Entry 6CVO (X-ray diffraction, 2.40 A resolution); this record covers chains A and G of the 6 polymer chains in the assembly.

== Chain A ==
Name: Aprataxin
Source organism: Homo sapiens
Notes: EC 3.1.11.7, 3.1.12.2; fragment: Aprataxin catalytic Domain
UniProtKB: Q7Z2E3 (APTX_HUMAN); residues 165-342 here correspond to UniProt positions 179-356 (UniProt number = residue number + 14)
Sequence (182 residues; row label = number of the first residue in the row):
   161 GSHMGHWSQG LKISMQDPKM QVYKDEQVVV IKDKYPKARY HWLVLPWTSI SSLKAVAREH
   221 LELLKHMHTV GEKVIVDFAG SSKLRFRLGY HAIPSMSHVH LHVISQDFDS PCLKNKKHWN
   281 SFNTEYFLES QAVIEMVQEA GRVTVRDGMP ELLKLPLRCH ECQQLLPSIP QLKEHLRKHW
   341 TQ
Not modelled in the structure: 161-164, 340-342
Construct notes: expression tag (161-164)
UniProt features mapped onto this chain:
  - zinc finger: Leu-317 to His-339 (C2H2-type)
  - region (Interaction with DNA substrate): Asp-193 to Lys-197, Ser-255, Met-256
  - motif: His-258 to His-262 (Histidine triad motif)
  - active site: His-260 (Tele-AMP-histidine intermediate)
  - site (Interaction with DNA substrate): Ser-174, His-251, His-262, Lys-277
Ion coordination: Zn2+: Cys-319, Cys-322, His-335, His-339
Residues lining bound ligands: adenosine monophosphate (AMP): Gly-170, Leu-171, Ser-174, Ile-191, Lys-192, Asp-193, Lys-194, Tyr-195, Lys-197, His-201, Leu-203, His-251, Pro-254, Ser-255, Met-256, His-260, His-262
Reported in the primary citation:
  - binding site for the 22-nt DNA/RNA hybrid strand: Trp-167
  - binding site for the 6-nt DNA strand: His-166
  - catalytic residues: Lys-197, His-201, His-260, His-262 (citing earlier work)
  - contacts within the chain: Ser-242/Leu-244 (hydrogen bond), His-228/Leu-248, Ile-235/Leu-248, Gly-231/Leu-248, Trp-167/Met-256, Leu-261/Val-263 (hydrophobic contact), Val-204/Val-263 (hydrophobic contact), Phe-246/Val-263 (hydrophobic contact)
  - disease-associated variants - K197Q: decreased binding to DNA
  - disease-associated variants - D185E, K197Q, A198V, R199H (DeltaT_m_ = -6.7 degC), H201Q, H201R, P206L, L223P, G231E, S242N (DeltaT_m_ = 3.5 degC), R247*, V263G, D267G, W279*, W279R, R306*: decreased stability
  - disease-associated variants - R247*, W279*: decreased expression
  - disease-associated variants - L248M: increased stability in response to adenosine monophosphate
  - disease-associated variants - L248M: unchanged stability
  - disease-associated variants - K197Q, R199H (14- to 18-fold), H201Q, L223P, S242N, V263G (7-fold), D267G, W279R, R306*: decreased catalytic activity
  - binding site for adenosine monophosphate: Lys-197 (citing earlier work)

== Chain G ==
Molecule: 22-nt DNA/RNA hybrid strand
Sequence (22 nucleotides; numbered 1 to 22; the number before each row is that of its first residue):
     1 GTTCTATATA TAGAACGCTG TT

== How chain A and chain G interact ==
Contacting residue pairs - 8 pairs, chain A then chain G:
  His-166(A) / DG17(G)  hydrogen bond to the base
  Trp-167(A) / DC16(G)  base contact
  Lys-276(A) / DT11(G)  salt bridge to the phosphate
  Ser-328(A) / DT9(G)  phosphate contact
  Ser-328(A) / DA10(G)  phosphate contact
  Ile-329(A) / DA10(G)  hydrogen bond to the phosphate
  Pro-330(A) / DT9(G)  phosphate contact
  Pro-330(A) / DA10(G)  phosphate contact
Also at the interface, not in a pair above, chain A (8 interface residues in all): Lys-274, Lys-314
Also at the interface, not in a pair above, chain G (6 interface residues in all): DA12

== Summary ==
8 residues of chain A face 6 of chain G across their interface; the contacts include 2 hydrogen bonds and 1
salt bridge. Polar pairs include His-166(A)/DG17(G), Ile-329(A)/DA10(G) and Lys-276(A)/DT11(G). The paper
reports catalytic residues Lys-197(A), His-201(A) and His-260(A) among others; D185E, K197Q and A198V of chain
A, among others, reduce stability; 17 substitutions were tested in all.
Here chain A is Aprataxin (Homo sapiens) and chain G is a 22-nt DNA/RNA hybrid strand. Entry 6CVO (Human
Aprataxin (Aptx) bound to nicked RNA-DNA, AMP and Zn product complex) was determined by X-ray diffraction
together with 6CVP, 6CVQ, 6CVR, 6CVS and 6CVT from the same study.
